Entry 5WUJ (X-ray diffraction, 2.30 A resolution); this record covers chains A and B.

== Chain A ==
Name: Flagellar M-ring protein
From: Helicobacter pylori 26695
Notes: fragment: C-terminal domain, residues 523-559
UniProtKB: O25118 (O25118_HELPY); residues 523-559 here = UniProt positions 523-559
Chain sequence (37 residues; row label = number of the first residue in the row):
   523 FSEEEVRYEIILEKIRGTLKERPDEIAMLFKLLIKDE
From the paper describing this entry:
  - mutagenesis - I533A/I537A/F552A, L551A/L555E, F552A/I556A: abolished binding to Flagellar motor switch protein FliG (chain B)

== Chain B ==
Name: Flagellar motor switch protein FliG
From: Helicobacter pylori 26695
Notes: fragment: N-terminal domain, residues 7-111
UniProtKB: O25119 (FLIG_HELPY); residues 7-111 here = UniProt positions 7-111
Chain sequence (105 residues; row label = number of the first residue in the row):
     7 PKQKAQLDELSMSEKIAILLIQVGEDTTGEILRHLDIDSITEISKQIVQL
    57 NGTDKQIGAAVLEEFFAIFQSNQYINTGGLEYARELLTRTLGSEEAKKVM
   107 DKLTK
From the paper describing this entry:
  - self-association interface (contacts with another copy of this molecule): Ile46, Ile53, Leu93
  - self-association interface (contacts with another copy of this molecule): Leu109 (proposed by the authors, not directly observed)

== Interface between chain A and chain B ==
Pairs across the interface - 51 pairs, chain A then chain B:
  Glu527(A) with Lys61(B), salt bridge
  Arg529(A) with Glu87(B), salt bridge; Arg90(B); Glu91(B)
  Tyr530(A) with Gln28(B), hydrogen bond; Lys61(B); Ala65(B), hydrophobic; Leu68(B), hydrophobic
  Ile533(A) with Leu68(B), hydrophobic; Glu69(B); Phe72(B), hydrophobic; Glu87(B); Glu91(B)
  Leu534(A) with Gln28(B); Leu68(B), hydrophobic
  Lys536(A) with Ile81(B); Thr83(B), hydrogen bond; Gly84(B)
  Ile537(A) with Leu68(B); Phe72(B)
  Arg538(A) with Gln28(B), hydrogen bond (side chain-backbone); Val29(B), hydrogen bond (side chain-backbone); Thr33(B)
  Thr540(A) with Tyr80(B), hydrogen bond (side chain-backbone); Ile81(B)
  Leu541(A) with Leu25(B), hydrophobic; Leu26(B), hydrophobic; Thr33(B); Ile37(B), hydrophobic
  Lys542(A) with Thr33(B), hydrogen bond; Glu36(B), salt bridge
  Arg544(A) with Tyr80(B)
  Pro545(A) with Glu36(B); Ile37(B); His40(B)
  Asp546(A) with His40(B)
  Glu547(A) with Tyr80(B)
  Ala549(A) with Ile37(B); His40(B); Leu41(B)
  Leu551(A) with Phe75(B), hydrophobic
  Phe552(A) with Ile22(B), hydrophobic; Phe71(B), hydrophobic
  Lys553(A) with Leu41(B); Asp42(B), salt bridge; Ser45(B)
  Leu555(A) with Met18(B), hydrophobic; Phe71(B), hydrophobic
  Ile556(A) with Ile22(B), hydrophobic
  Glu559(A) with Ser17(B); Met18(B), hydrogen bond (side chain-backbone)
Other interface residues (no listed pair), chain A (25 interface residues in all): Glu525, Ile532, Ile548
Other interface residues (no listed pair), chain B (30 interface residues in all): Ser19, Asp32
Interface features reported in the paper:
  - specific contacts: Arg529(A)-Glu87(B) (salt bridge), Lys553(A)-Asp42(B) (salt bridge)
  - interface residues, chain A: Leu551(A), Phe552(A), Leu555(A), Ile556(A)
  - hot spots on chain A (mutagenesis) - L555E: decreased binding to Flagellar motor switch protein FliG (chain B)

== Summary ==
25 residues of chain A and 30 residues of chain B are in contact; the contacts include 7 hydrogen bonds and 4
salt bridges. Polar contacts include Glu527(A)-Lys61(B), Arg529(A)-Glu87(B) and Lys542(A)-Glu36(B). The paper
describes salt bridges between Arg529(A) and Glu87(B) and Lys553(A) and Asp42(B). The paper reports that
I533A/I537A/F552A, L551A/L555E and F552A/I556A of chain A abolish binding to Flagellar motor switch protein
FliG (chain B); interface residues Leu551(A), Phe552(A) and Leu555(A) among others.
Here chain A is Flagellar M-ring protein and chain B is Flagellar motor switch protein FliG, both from
Helicobacter pylori 26695. Entry 5WUJ (Crystal structure of FliF-FliG complex from H. pylori) was determined
by X-ray diffraction.
